Entry 6Z9R (electron microscopy, 4.10 A resolution (low resolution: residue-level contacts below are approximate; hydrogen-bond / salt-bridge calls are withheld)); this record covers chains X and Y of the 16 polymer chains in the assembly.

Chain X:
Molecule: DNA-directed RNA polymerase subunit beta
Source organism: Escherichia coli
Notes: EC 2.7.7.6
UniProtKB: P0A8V4 (RPOB_ECO57); numbering as in UniProt (aligned over 1-1342)
Amino-acid sequence (1342 residues; each row starts with the number of its first residue):
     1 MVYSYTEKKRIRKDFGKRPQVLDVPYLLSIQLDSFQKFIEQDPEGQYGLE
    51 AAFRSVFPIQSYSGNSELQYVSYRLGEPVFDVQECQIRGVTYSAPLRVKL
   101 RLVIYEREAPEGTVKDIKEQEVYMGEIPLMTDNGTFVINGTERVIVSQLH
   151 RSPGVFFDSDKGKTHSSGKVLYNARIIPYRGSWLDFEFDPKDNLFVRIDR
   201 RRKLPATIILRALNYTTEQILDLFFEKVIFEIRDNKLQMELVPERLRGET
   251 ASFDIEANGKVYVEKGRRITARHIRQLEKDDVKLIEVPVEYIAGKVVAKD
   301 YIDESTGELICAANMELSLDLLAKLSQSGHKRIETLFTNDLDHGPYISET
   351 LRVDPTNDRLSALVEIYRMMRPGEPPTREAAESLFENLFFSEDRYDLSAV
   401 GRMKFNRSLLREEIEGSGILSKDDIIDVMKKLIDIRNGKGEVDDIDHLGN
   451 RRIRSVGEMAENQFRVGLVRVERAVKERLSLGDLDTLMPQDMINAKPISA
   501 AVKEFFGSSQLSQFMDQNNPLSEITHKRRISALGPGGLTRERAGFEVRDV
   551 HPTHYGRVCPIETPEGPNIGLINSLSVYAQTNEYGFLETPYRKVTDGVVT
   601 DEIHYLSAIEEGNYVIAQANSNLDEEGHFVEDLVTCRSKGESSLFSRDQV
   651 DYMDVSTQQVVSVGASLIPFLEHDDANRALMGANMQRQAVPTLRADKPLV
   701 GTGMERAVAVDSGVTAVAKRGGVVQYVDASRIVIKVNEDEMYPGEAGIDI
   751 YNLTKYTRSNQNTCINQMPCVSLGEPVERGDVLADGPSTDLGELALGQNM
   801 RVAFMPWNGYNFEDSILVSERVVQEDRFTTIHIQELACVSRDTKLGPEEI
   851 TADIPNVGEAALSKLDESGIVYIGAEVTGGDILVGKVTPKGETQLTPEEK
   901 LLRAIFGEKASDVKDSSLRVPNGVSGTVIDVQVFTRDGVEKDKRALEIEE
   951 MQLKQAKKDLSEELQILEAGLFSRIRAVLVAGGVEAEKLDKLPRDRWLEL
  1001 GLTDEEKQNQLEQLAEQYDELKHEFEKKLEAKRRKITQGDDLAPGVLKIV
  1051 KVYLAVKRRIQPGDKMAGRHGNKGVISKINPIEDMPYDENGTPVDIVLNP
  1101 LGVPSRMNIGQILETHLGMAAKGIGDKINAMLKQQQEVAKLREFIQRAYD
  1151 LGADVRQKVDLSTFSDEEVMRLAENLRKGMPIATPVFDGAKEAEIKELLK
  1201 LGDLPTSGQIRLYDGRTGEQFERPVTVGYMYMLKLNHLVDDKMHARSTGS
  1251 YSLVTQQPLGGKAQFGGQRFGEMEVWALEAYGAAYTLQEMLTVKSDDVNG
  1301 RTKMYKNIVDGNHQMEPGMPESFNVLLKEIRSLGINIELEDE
Unresolved in the structure: 1, 1342
Swiss-Prot annotation at these positions:
  - modified residue (N6-acetyllysine): K1022, K1200

Chain Y:
Molecule: DNA-directed RNA polymerase subunit beta'
Source organism: Escherichia coli
Notes: EC 2.7.7.6
UniProtKB: C3SIA2 (C3SIA2_ECOLX); numbering as in UniProt (aligned over 1-1407)
Amino-acid sequence (1416 residues; each row starts with the number of its first residue):
     1 MKDLLKFLKAQTKTEEFDAIKIALASPDMIRSWSFGEVKKPETINYRTFK
    51 PERDGLFCARIFGPVKDYECLCGKYKRLKHRGVICEKCGVEVTQTKVRRE
   101 RMGHIELASPTAHIWFLKSLPSRIGLLLDMPLRDIERVLYFESYVVIEGG
   151 MTNLERQQILTEEQYLDALEEFGDEFDAKMGAEAIQALLKSMDLEQECEQ
   201 LREELNETNSETKRKKLTKRIKLLEAFVQSGNKPEWMILTVLPVLPPDLR
   251 PLVPLDGGRFATSDLNDLYRRVINRNNRLKRLLDLAAPDIIVRNEKRMLQ
   301 EAVDALLDNGRRGRAITGSNKRPLKSLADMIKGKQGRFRQNLLGKRVDYS
   351 GRSVITVGPYLRLHQCGLPKKMALELFKPFIYGKLELRGLATTIKAAKKM
   401 VEREEAVVWDILDEVIREHPVLLNRAPTLHRLGIQAFEPVLIEGKAIQLH
   451 PLVCAAYNADFDGDQMAVHVPLTLEAQLEARALMMSTNNILSPANGEPII
   501 VPSQDVVLGLYYMTRDCVNAKGEGMVLTGPKEAERLYRSGLASLHARVKV
   551 RITEYEKDANGELVAKTSLKDTTVGRAILWMIVPKGLPYSIVNQALGKKA
   601 ISKMLNTCYRILGLKPTVIFADQIMYTGFAYAARSGASVGIDDMVIPEKK
   651 HEIISEAEAEVAEIQEQFQSGLVTAGERYNKVIDIWAAANDRVSKAMMDN
   701 LQTETVINRDGQEEKQVSFNSIYMMADSGARGSAAQIRQLAGMRGLMAKP
   751 DGSIIETPITANFREGLNVLQYFISTHGARKGLADTALKTANSGYLTRRL
   801 VDVAQDLVVTEDDCGTHEGIMMTPVIEGGDVKEPLRDRVLGRVTAEDVLK
   851 PGTADILVPRNTLLHEQWCDLLEENSVDAVKVRSVVSCDTDFGVCAHCYG
   901 RDLARGHIINKGEAIGVIAAQSIGEPGTQLTMRTFHIGGAASRAAAESSI
   951 QVKNKGSIKLSNVKSVVNSSGKLVITSRNTELKLIDEFGRTKESYKVPYG
  1001 AVLAKGDGEQVAGGETVANWDPHTMPVITEVSGFVRFTDMIDGQTITRQT
  1051 DELTGLSSLVVLDSAERTAGGKDLRPALKIVDAQGNDVLIPGTDMPAQYF
  1101 LPGKAIVQLEDGVQISSGDTLARIPQESGGTKDITGGLPRVADLFEARRP
  1151 KEPAILAEISGIVSFGKETKGKRRLVITPVDGSDPYEEMIPKWRQLNVFE
  1201 GERVERGDVISDGPEAPHDILRLRGVHAVTRYIVNEVQDVYRLQGVKIND
  1251 KHIEVIVRQMLRKATIVNAGSSDFLEGEQVEYSRVKIANRELEANGKVGA
  1301 TYSRDLLGITKASLATESFISAASFQETTRVLTEAAVAGKRDELRGLKEN
  1351 VIVGRLIPAGTGYAYHQDRMRRRAAGEAPAAPQVTAEDASASLAELLNAG
  1401 LGGSDNELEVHHHHHH
Unresolved in the structure: 1-15, 1374-1416
Construct notes: expression tag (1408-1416)
Ion coordination: Zn2+ site 1: C70, C72, C85, C88; Mg2+: D460, D462, D464 (shared with 1 residue of chain R); Zn2+ site 2: C814, C895
From the paper describing this entry:
  - mutagenesis - C72H, C85H, E86K: decreased growth in response to rhoY80C
  - Zn2+ coordination: C72, C85 (proposed by the authors, not directly observed)

How chain X and chain Y interact:
Residue-residue contacts (310):
  G162(X) - K1151(Y)
  K163(X) - K1151(Y)
  S166(X) - K1151(Y)
  F545(X) - L788(Y)
  F545(X) - M932(Y)
  F545(X) - R933(Y)
  R548(X) - R780(Y)
  D549(X) - P750(Y)
  D549(X) - H777(Y)
  D549(X) - K781(Y)
  V550(X) - H777(Y)
  V550(X) - R780(Y)
  H551(X) - F773(Y)
  P552(X) - F773(Y)
  Y555(X) - V769(Y)
  Y555(X) - L770(Y)
  Y555(X) - F773(Y)
  P560(X) - F773(Y)
  P560(X) - T776(Y)
  P560(X) - R780(Y)
  I561(X) - Y772(Y)
  I561(X) - T776(Y)
  E562(X) - R780(Y)
  T563(X) - R780(Y)
  E565(X) - L783(Y)
  G566(X) - A787(Y)
  I569(X) - L783(Y)
  I569(X) - A784(Y)
  I569(X) - A787(Y)
  Q618(X) - N768(Y)
  Q618(X) - V769(Y)
  Q618(X) - L770(Y)
  N620(X) - N768(Y)
  N620(X) - V769(Y)
  E641(X) - K749(Y)
  S642(X) - T757(Y)
  T657(X) - V769(Y)
  V660(X) - V769(Y)
  V660(X) - F773(Y)
  E672(X) - G766(Y)
  E672(X) - L767(Y)
  H673(X) - F763(Y)
  H673(X) - R764(Y)
  H673(X) - E765(Y)
  H673(X) - G766(Y)
  D674(X) - F763(Y)
  D674(X) - Y772(Y)
  D675(X) - R744(Y)
  D675(X) - F763(Y)
  A676(X) - T776(Y)
  A676(X) - A779(Y)
  N677(X) - A779(Y)
  A679(X) - Y772(Y)
  L680(X) - L783(Y)
  F804(X) - A637(Y)
  F804(X) - S638(Y)
  M805(X) - A633(Y)
  M805(X) - G636(Y)
  M805(X) - A637(Y)
  P806(X) - A633(Y)
  P806(X) - A637(Y)
  W807(X) - A633(Y)
  N808(X) - P359(Y)
  N808(X) - F629(Y)
  N808(X) - A633(Y)
  G809(X) - V357(Y)
  G809(X) - F629(Y)
  Y810(X) - P359(Y)
  N811(X) - D505(Y)
  F812(X) - V357(Y)
  F812(X) - P451(Y)
  F812(X) - C454(Y)
  F812(X) - F461(Y)
  F812(X) - S503(Y)
  F812(X) - Q504(Y)
  F812(X) - D505(Y)
  F812(X) - F629(Y)
  E813(X) - A459(Y)
  E813(X) - D460(Y)
  E813(X) - F461(Y)
  E813(X) - Q504(Y)
  S815(X) - V357(Y)
  R841(X) - D256(Y)
  R841(X) - G257(Y)
  K844(X) - R47(Y)
  Q1061(X) - K445(Y)
  P1062(X) - A446(Y)
  G1063(X) - V354(Y)
  K1065(X) - D462(Y)
  K1073(X) - D462(Y)
  G1074(X) - F461(Y)
  V1075(X) - I355(Y)
  V1075(X) - F461(Y)
  V1075(X) - D462(Y)
  V1075(X) - G463(Y)
  I1076(X) - T356(Y)
  S1077(X) - T356(Y)
  N1099(X) - D505(Y)
  P1100(X) - A637(Y)
  P1100(X) - V639(Y)
  P1100(X) - M725(Y)
  L1101(X) - Q504(Y)
  L1101(X) - D505(Y)
  L1101(X) - L508(Y)
  L1101(X) - M725(Y)
  L1101(X) - R731(Y)
  V1103(X) - V639(Y)
  P1104(X) - M725(Y)
  S1105(X) - R731(Y)
  S1105(X) - Q736(Y)
  M1107(X) - Q739(Y)
  I1109(X) - M644(Y)
  I1109(X) - L740(Y)
  I1109(X) - F763(Y)
  I1112(X) - V639(Y)
  I1112(X) - I641(Y)
  L1113(X) - I641(Y)
  H1116(X) - I641(Y)
  F1187(X) - L767(Y)
  F1187(X) - N768(Y)
  F1187(X) - V769(Y)
  F1187(X) - Y772(Y)
  K1191(X) - G766(Y)
  E1192(X) - I641(Y)
  E1192(X) - R764(Y)
  K1196(X) - D642(Y)
  S1207(X) - D642(Y)
  Q1209(X) - G640(Y)
  Q1209(X) - D643(Y)
  E1219(X) - R538(Y)
  E1219(X) - R634(Y)
  F1221(X) - A633(Y)
  F1221(X) - R634(Y)
  E1222(X) - Y512(Y)
  E1222(X) - R634(Y)
  E1222(X) - S635(Y)
  E1222(X) - G636(Y)
  R1223(X) - G636(Y)
  R1223(X) - F719(Y)
  R1223(X) - N720(Y)
  R1223(X) - S721(Y)
  R1223(X) - M724(Y)
  V1225(X) - S638(Y)
  T1226(X) - S638(Y)
  T1226(X) - V639(Y)
  V1239(X) - V354(Y)
  V1239(X) - K445(Y)
  K1242(X) - R352(Y)
  K1242(X) - Q465(Y)
  M1243(X) - R352(Y)
  M1243(X) - M372(Y)
  M1243(X) - K445(Y)
  H1244(X) - G351(Y)
  H1244(X) - R352(Y)
  A1245(X) - S350(Y)
  A1245(X) - E375(Y)
  A1245(X) - L376(Y)
  R1246(X) - D348(Y)
  R1246(X) - Y349(Y)
  R1246(X) - S350(Y)
  S1247(X) - D348(Y)
  S1247(X) - Y349(Y)
  S1247(X) - E375(Y)
  S1247(X) - K378(Y)
  S1247(X) - P379(Y)
  T1248(X) - Y349(Y)
  Y1251(X) - D348(Y)
  V1254(X) - R99(Y)
  V1254(X) - L249(Y)
  V1254(X) - P251(Y)
  V1254(X) - R337(Y)
  T1255(X) - N341(Y)
  Q1256(X) - R99(Y)
  Q1257(X) - N341(Y)
  Q1257(X) - K345(Y)
  P1258(X) - R346(Y)
  P1258(X) - D348(Y)
  L1259(X) - R346(Y)
  F1265(X) - E375(Y)
  G1267(X) - S350(Y)
  Q1268(X) - R346(Y)
  Q1268(X) - V347(Y)
  Q1268(X) - S350(Y)
  Q1268(X) - G351(Y)
  Q1268(X) - R352(Y)
  R1269(X) - R339(Y)
  R1269(X) - Q340(Y)
  R1269(X) - G344(Y)
  R1269(X) - R346(Y)
  F1270(X) - G344(Y)
  F1270(X) - K345(Y)
  F1270(X) - V347(Y)
  F1270(X) - I434(Y)
  F1270(X) - H469(Y)
  E1272(X) - R339(Y)
  E1272(X) - L343(Y)
  M1273(X) - T428(Y)
  E1274(X) - N424(Y)
  E1274(X) - R425(Y)
  E1274(X) - A426(Y)
  E1274(X) - T428(Y)
  E1274(X) - I434(Y)
  V1275(X) - L343(Y)
  W1276(X) - R798(Y)
  W1276(X) - V801(Y)
  W1276(X) - V917(Y)
  W1276(X) - Q921(Y)
  A1277(X) - T428(Y)
  A1277(X) - H430(Y)
  A1277(X) - Q921(Y)
  L1278(X) - M484(Y)
  E1279(X) - V917(Y)
  E1279(X) - L1347(Y)
  E1279(X) - I1357(Y)
  A1280(X) - R431(Y)
  A1280(X) - V917(Y)
  A1280(X) - I918(Y)
  A1280(X) - Q921(Y)
  Y1281(X) - R431(Y)
  Y1281(X) - L432(Y)
  Y1281(X) - I434(Y)
  Y1281(X) - M484(Y)
  Y1281(X) - N489(Y)
  G1282(X) - E479(Y)
  G1282(X) - L483(Y)
  G1282(X) - G1360(Y)
  A1283(X) - E479(Y)
  A1283(X) - T1361(Y)
  A1284(X) - L1356(Y)
  A1284(X) - I1357(Y)
  A1284(X) - T1361(Y)
  A1284(X) - G1362(Y)
  Y1285(X) - L1356(Y)
  Y1285(X) - T1361(Y)
  T1286(X) - A476(Y)
  T1286(X) - E479(Y)
  L1287(X) - I1357(Y)
  Q1288(X) - R1355(Y)
  Q1288(X) - L1356(Y)
  E1289(X) - P471(Y)
  E1289(X) - T473(Y)
  E1289(X) - A476(Y)
  M1290(X) - V347(Y)
  M1290(X) - V470(Y)
  L1291(X) - L343(Y)
  L1291(X) - K345(Y)
  L1291(X) - V1351(Y)
  K1294(X) - D348(Y)
  K1294(X) - Y349(Y)
  K1294(X) - V470(Y)
  K1294(X) - L472(Y)
  S1295(X) - K345(Y)
  S1295(X) - R346(Y)
  D1296(X) - K345(Y)
  M1304(X) - L472(Y)
  Y1305(X) - Y349(Y)
  Y1305(X) - P379(Y)
  Y1305(X) - Y382(Y)
  Y1305(X) - I394(Y)
  I1308(X) - P379(Y)
  I1308(X) - F380(Y)
  I1308(X) - L472(Y)
  V1309(X) - G383(Y)
  V1309(X) - E386(Y)
  H1313(X) - F380(Y)
  H1313(X) - L474(Y)
  M1315(X) - T473(Y)
  P1320(X) - V1353(Y)
  P1320(X) - G1354(Y)
  E1321(X) - R99(Y)
  S1322(X) - N341(Y)
  S1322(X) - L342(Y)
  F1323(X) - I20(Y)
  F1323(X) - I1352(Y)
  V1325(X) - R99(Y)
  V1325(X) - L249(Y)
  L1326(X) - F338(Y)
  L1326(X) - L342(Y)
  K1328(X) - E100(Y)
  K1328(X) - M102(Y)
  E1329(X) - L245(Y)
  E1329(X) - R337(Y)
  R1331(X) - W33(Y)
  R1331(X) - P243(Y)
  S1332(X) - P243(Y)
  S1332(X) - L327(Y)
  L1333(X) - W115(Y)
  L1333(X) - P243(Y)
  L1333(X) - L307(Y)
  L1333(X) - L327(Y)
  G1334(X) - A25(Y)
  G1334(X) - H113(Y)
  I1335(X) - I22(Y)
  I1335(X) - A23(Y)
  I1335(X) - F116(Y)
  I1335(X) - A1336(Y)
  N1336(X) - I22(Y)
  N1336(X) - A23(Y)
  N1336(X) - L24(Y)
  N1336(X) - A25(Y)
  N1336(X) - W33(Y)
  I1337(X) - K21(Y)
  E1338(X) - I20(Y)
  E1338(X) - K21(Y)
  L1339(X) - I20(Y)
  E1340(X) - D18(Y)
  E1340(X) - A19(Y)
  E1340(X) - R1341(Y)
  D1341(X) - F17(Y)
  D1341(X) - D18(Y)
Interface residues without a listed pair, chain X (164 interface residues in all): A543, H554, C559, G570, N573, A619, R637, S643, L671, D814, D1240, G1249, L1253, G1260, T1292, V1298, D1310, M1319, N1324, I1330
Interface residues without a listed pair, chain Y (181 interface residues in all): E16, K96, L239, V244, P246, D248, V253, M330, I331, S353, Y360, A467, E475, Q477, A630, A632, A730, G732, I755, D785, T797, Q805, A914, Y1365

Summary:
164 residues of chain X and 181 residues of chain Y are in contact. The Zn2+ site 1 is built by C70(Y),
C72(Y), C85(Y) and C88(Y). D460(Y), D462(Y) and D464(Y) form the Mg2+ site. From the paper: C72H, C85H and
E86K of chain Y reduce growth in response to rhoY80C; Zn2+ coordination by C72(Y) and C85(Y).
Here chain X is DNA-directed RNA polymerase subunit beta and chain Y is DNA-directed RNA polymerase subunit
beta', both from Escherichia coli. Entry 6Z9R (Transcription termination intermediate complex 3) was
determined by electron microscopy (same publication as 6Z9P, 6Z9Q, 6Z9S, 6Z9T, 7ADB, 7ADC, 7ADD and 7ADE).
